Entry 7NIH (electron microscopy, 2.60 A resolution); this record covers chains E and F of the 8 polymer chains in the assembly.

# Chain E (and F)
Molecule: Putative transmembrane protein Wzc
From: Escherichia coli
Notes: chain F of this document is another copy of the same molecule, construct and numbering; everything in this record applies to it too
UniProtKB: Q9X4B9 (Q9X4B9_ECOLX); residues 1-721 here = UniProt positions 1-721
Amino-acid sequence (727 residues; numbered 1 to 727; the number before each row is that of its first residue):
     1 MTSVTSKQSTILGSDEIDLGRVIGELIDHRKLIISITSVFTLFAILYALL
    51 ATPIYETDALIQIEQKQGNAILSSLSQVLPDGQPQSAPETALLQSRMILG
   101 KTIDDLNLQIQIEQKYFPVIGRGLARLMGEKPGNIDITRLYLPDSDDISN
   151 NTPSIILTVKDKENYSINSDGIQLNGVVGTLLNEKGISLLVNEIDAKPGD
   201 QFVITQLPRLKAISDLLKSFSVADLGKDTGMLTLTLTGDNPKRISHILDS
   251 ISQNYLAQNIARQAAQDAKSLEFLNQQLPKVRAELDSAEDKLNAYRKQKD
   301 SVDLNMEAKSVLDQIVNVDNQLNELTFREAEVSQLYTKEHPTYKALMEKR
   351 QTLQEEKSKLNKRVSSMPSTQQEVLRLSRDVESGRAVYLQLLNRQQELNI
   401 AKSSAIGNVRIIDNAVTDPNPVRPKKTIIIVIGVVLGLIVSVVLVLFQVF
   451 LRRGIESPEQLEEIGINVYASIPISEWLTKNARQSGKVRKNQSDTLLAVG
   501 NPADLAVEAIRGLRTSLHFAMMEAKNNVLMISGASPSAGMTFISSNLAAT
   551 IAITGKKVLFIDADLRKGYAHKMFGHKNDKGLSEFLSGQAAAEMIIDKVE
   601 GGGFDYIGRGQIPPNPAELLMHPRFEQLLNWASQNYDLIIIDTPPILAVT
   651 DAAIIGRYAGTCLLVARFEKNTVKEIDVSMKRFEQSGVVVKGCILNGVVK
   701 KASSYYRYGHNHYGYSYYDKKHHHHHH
Not modelled in the structure: 1-16, 65-84, 262-408, 478-493, 722-727
Differences from the reference sequence: conflict G121 (Ala in Q9X4B9), R126 (Gly in Q9X4B9); engineered mutation M540 (Lys in Q9X4B9); expression tag (722-727)
Metal / ion sites: Mg2+: T541 (together with ADP)
Ligand contacts: ADP (adenosine-5'-diphosphate): I472, P473, I474, S475, P536, S537, A538, G539, M540, T541, F542, Y569, R667, N696, G697
What the authors report for this chain:
  - mutagenesis - K540M: abolished catalytic activity (citing earlier work)

# Chain E / chain F interface
Residue-residue contacts - 81 pairs, chain E then chain F:
  D18(E) - R453(F)  salt bridge
  L19(E) - F447(F)  hydrophobic
  L19(E) - F450(F)  hydrophobic
  G20(E) - L451(F)
  G20(E) - R453(F)
  I23(E) - F447(F)  hydrophobic
  I23(E) - L451(F)  hydrophobic
  D58(E) - R96(F)  salt bridge
  A59(E) - R96(F)
  L60(E) - A91(F)
  L60(E) - S95(F)
  G129(E) - I148(F)
  L225(E) - A91(F)  hydrophobic
  D228(E) - A87(F)
  T229(E) - A87(F)
  T229(E) - P88(F)
  M231(E) - P88(F)
  M231(E) - A91(F)  hydrophobic
  R410(E) - M97(F)
  R410(E) - Q258(F)
  I412(E) - L92(F)  hydrophobic
  I412(E) - S95(F)
  I412(E) - M97(F)  hydrophobic
  D413(E) - S95(F)
  D413(E) - R96(F)  hydrogen bond (side chain-backbone)
  D413(E) - M97(F)  hydrogen bond (side chain-backbone)
  N414(E) - R96(F)  hydrogen bond (backbone-side chain)
  A415(E) - R96(F)
  V416(E) - R96(F)
  V416(E) - L210(F)  hydrophobic
  T417(E) - L210(F)
  P419(E) - L210(F)
  E459(E) - K674(F)  salt bridge
  E459(E) - V678(F)
  V468(E) - Q685(F)  hydrogen bond (backbone-side chain)
  Y469(E) - Q685(F)
  E508(E) - R566(F)  salt bridge
  E508(E) - V649(F)
  R511(E) - E618(F)  salt bridge
  R511(E) - T650(F)
  G512(E) - T650(F)
  R514(E) - E618(F)  salt bridge
  R514(E) - M621(F)
  T515(E) - T650(F)  hydrogen bond
  T515(E) - S686(F)  hydrogen bond
  S516(E) - Q685(F)
  S516(E) - S686(F)
  F519(E) - R657(F)
  F519(E) - Q685(F)
  F519(E) - S686(F)
  F519(E) - G687(F)
  I553(E) - E618(F)
  T554(E) - M621(F)
  Y705(E) - R453(F)
  Y705(E) - T672(F)
  Y706(E) - L451(F)
  Y706(E) - R453(F)  hydrogen bond (backbone-side chain)
  G709(E) - T672(F)  hydrogen bond (backbone-side chain)
  G709(E) - K674(F)
  H710(E) - L647(F)
  H710(E) - E675(F)
  H710(E) - V678(F)
  H712(E) - V678(F)
  G714(E) - L647(F)
  Y715(E) - A534(F)
  Y715(E) - S535(F)
  Y715(E) - P536(F)
  Y715(E) - L647(F)  hydrogen bond (backbone-backbone)
  Y715(E) - A648(F)
  Y715(E) - E675(F)  hydrogen bond
  Y717(E) - P536(F)  hydrophobic
  Y717(E) - D564(F)  hydrogen bond
  Y717(E) - R566(F)
  Y717(E) - K567(F)
  Y717(E) - P644(F)  hydrophobic
  Y717(E) - P645(F)
  Y717(E) - A648(F)  hydrophobic
  Y718(E) - K567(F)
  D719(E) - R566(F)
  D719(E) - K567(F)
  D719(E) - I612(F)
Also at the interface, not in a pair above, chain E (43 interface residues in all): D418
Also at the interface, not in a pair above, chain F (43 interface residues in all): G454, R609, A617, A653, I654, E684

# In short
The chain E/chain F interface involves 43 residues from each chain; the contacts include 11 hydrogen bonds and
6 salt bridges. Polar pairs include D18(E)-R453(F), D58(E)-R96(F) and E459(E)-K674(F). Bound to chain E: ADP.
From the paper: K540M of chain E abolishes catalytic activity.
Both chains are Putative transmembrane protein Wzc (Escherichia coli). Entry 7NIH (Wzc-K540M MgADP C8) was
determined by electron microscopy together with 7NHR, 7NHS, 7NI2, 7NIB and 7NII from the same study.
